PDB entry 3USU | X-ray diffraction, 2.46 A resolution | chains B and C of the 4 polymer chains in the assembly

== Chain B ==
Molecule: Lectin Beta Chain
From: Butea monosperma
Chain sequence (242 residues; numbered 1 to 242; the number before each row is that of its first residue):
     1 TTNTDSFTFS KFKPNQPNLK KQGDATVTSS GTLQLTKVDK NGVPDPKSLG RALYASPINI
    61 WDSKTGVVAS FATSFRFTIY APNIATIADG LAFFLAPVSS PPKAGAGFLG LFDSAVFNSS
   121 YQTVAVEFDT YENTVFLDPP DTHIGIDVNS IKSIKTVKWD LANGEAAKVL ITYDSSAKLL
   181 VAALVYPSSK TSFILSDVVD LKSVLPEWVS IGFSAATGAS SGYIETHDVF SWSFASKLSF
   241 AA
Covalent attachments: N-acetylglucosamine (NAG) linked to Asn118
Bound ions: Mn2+: Glu127, Asp129, Asp138, His143; Ca2+: Asp129, Tyr131, Asp138
Small-molecule neighbours: gamma-amino-butanoic acid (ABU): Asn3, Thr4, Asp5, Pro57, Ile58, Asn59, Ala69, Trp208, Ser236, Lys237, Leu238

== Chain C ==
Molecule: Lectin Alpha chain
From: Butea monosperma
Chain sequence (256 residues; numbered 1 to 256; the number before each row is that of its first residue; X marks 6 residues of unknown identity (built as UNK)):
     1 TTNTDSFTFS KFKPNQPNLK KQGDATVTSS GTLQLTKVDK NGVPDPKSLG RALYASPINI
    61 WDSKTGVVAS FATSFRFTIY APNIATIADG LAFFLAPVSS PPKAGAGFLG LFDSAVFNSS
   121 YQTVAVEFDT YENTVFLDPP DTHIGIDVNS IKSIKTVKWD LANGEAAKVL ITYDSSAKLL
   181 VAALVYPSSK TSFILSDVVD LKSVLPEWVS IGFSAATGAS SGYIETHDVF SWSFASKLSF
   241 XXXXXXLDLA SFLVAN
Disordered / not traced: 241-246
Covalent attachments: N-acetylglucosamine (NAG) linked to Asn118
Bound ions: Mn2+: Glu127, Asp129, Asp138, His143; Ca2+: Asp129, Tyr131, Asn133, Asp138
Small-molecule neighbours: gamma-amino-butanoic acid (ABU): Asn3, Thr4, Asp5, Ser56, Pro57, Ile58, Asn59, Trp208, Ser236, Leu238

== How chain B and chain C interact ==
Contacting residue pairs (44; chain B residue first):
  Thr1(B) - Ser10(C)  hydrogen bond (backbone-side chain)
  Thr1(B) - Lys11(C)
  Thr2(B) - Ser10(C)
  Asn3(B) - Thr8(C)
  Asn3(B) - Phe9(C)
  Asn3(B) - Ser10(C)  hydrogen bond
  Asn3(B) - Lys11(C)
  Thr4(B) - Phe7(C)
  Thr4(B) - Thr8(C)  hydrogen bond (backbone-backbone)
  Asp5(B) - Ser6(C)
  Asp5(B) - Tyr54(C)  hydrogen bond
  Ser6(B) - Asp5(C)
  Ser6(B) - Ser6(C)  hydrogen bond (backbone-backbone)
  Phe7(B) - Thr4(C)
  Phe7(B) - Asp5(C)
  Thr8(B) - Thr2(C)
  Thr8(B) - Asn3(C)
  Thr8(B) - Thr4(C)  hydrogen bond (backbone-backbone)
  Phe9(B) - Asn3(C)
  Ser10(B) - Thr1(C)
  Ser10(B) - Thr2(C)  hydrogen bond (side chain-backbone)
  Ser10(B) - Asn3(C)  hydrogen bond
  Lys11(B) - Asn3(C)
  Lys11(B) - Phe240(C)
  Lys13(B) - Asn59(C)  hydrogen bond
  Lys13(B) - Asp62(C)  salt bridge
  Lys13(B) - Phe240(C)
  Gln16(B) - Trp208(C)
  Pro17(B) - Pro57(C)  hydrophobic
  Pro17(B) - Trp208(C)
  Asn18(B) - Trp208(C)
  Tyr54(B) - Asp5(C)  hydrogen bond
  Tyr54(B) - Tyr54(C)
  Tyr54(B) - Ser56(C)
  Ser56(B) - Asn18(C)
  Ser56(B) - Tyr54(C)
  Pro57(B) - Pro17(C)
  Asn59(B) - Lys13(C)
  Asp62(B) - Lys13(C)  salt bridge
  Trp208(B) - Gln16(C)
  Trp208(B) - Pro17(C)
  Trp208(B) - Asn18(C)
  Phe240(B) - Lys11(C)
  Phe240(B) - Lys13(C)
Interface residues without a listed pair, chain B (23 interface residues in all): Leu238
Interface residues without a listed pair, chain C (23 interface residues in all): Ala55

== Overview ==
Chain B and chain C each contribute 23 residues to their interface, with 10 hydrogen bonds and 2 salt bridges.
Polar contacts include Lys13(B)-Asp62(C), Asp62(B)-Lys13(C) and Thr1(B)-Ser10(C). Chain B binds
gamma-amino-butanoic acid. Bound to chain C: gamma-amino-butanoic acid. N-acetylglucosamine is covalently
linked to Asn118(B).
Here chain B is Lectin Beta Chain and chain C is Lectin Alpha chain, both from Butea monosperma. Entry 3USU
(Crystal structure of Butea monosperma seed lectin) was determined by X-ray diffraction.
